Entry 8P8A (electron microscopy, 3.20 A resolution); this record covers chains Z and B of the 7 polymer chains in the assembly.

== Chain Z ==
Molecule: Nanobody
Source organism: Lama glama
Notes: antibody fragment or engineered binder
Sequence (123 residues; numbered 1 to 123; the number before each row is that of its first residue):
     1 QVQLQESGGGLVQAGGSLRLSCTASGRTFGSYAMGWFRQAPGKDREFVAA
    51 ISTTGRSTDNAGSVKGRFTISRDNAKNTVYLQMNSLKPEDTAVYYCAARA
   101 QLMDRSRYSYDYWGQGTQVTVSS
Unresolved in the structure: 122-123
Disulfides: Cys-22/Cys-96

== Chain B ==
Molecule: ATP-binding cassette sub-family G member 2
Source organism: Homo sapiens
Notes: EC 7.6.2.2
UniProt: Q9UNQ0 (ABCG2_HUMAN); numbering as in UniProt (aligned over 1-655)
Sequence (655 residues; numbered 1 to 655; the number before each row is that of its first residue):
     1 MSSSNVEVFIPVSQGNTNGFPATASNDLKAFTEGAVLSFHNICYRVKLKS
    51 GFLPCRKPVEKEILSNINGIMKPGLNAILGPTGGGKSSLLDVLAARKDPS
   101 GLSGDVLINGAPRPANFKCNSGYVVQDDVVMGTLTVRENLQFSAALRLAT
   151 TMTNHEKNERINRVIQELGLDKVADSKVGTQFIRGVSGGERKRTSIGMEL
   201 ITDPSILFLDEPTTGLDSSTANAVLLLLKRMSKQGRTIIFSIHQPRYSIF
   251 KLFDSLTLLASGRLMFHGPAQEALGYFESAGYHCEAYNNPADFFLDIING
   301 DSTAVALNREEDFKATEIIEPSKQDKPLIEKLAEIYVNSSFYKETKAELH
   351 QLSGGEKKKKITVFKEISYTTSFCHQLRWVSKRSFKNLLGNPQASIAQII
   401 VTVVLGLVIGAIYFGLKNDSTGIQNRAGVLFFLTTNQCFSSVSAVELFVV
   451 EKKLFIHEYISGYYRVSSYFLGKLLSDLLPMRMLPSIIFTCIVYFMLGLK
   501 PKADAFFVMMFTLMMVAYSASSMALAIAAGQSVVSVATLLMTICFVFMMI
   551 FSGLLVNLTTIASWLSWLQYFSIPRYGFTALQHNEFLGQNFCPGLNATGN
   601 NPCNYATCTGEEYLVKQGIDLSPWGLWKNHVALACMIVIFLTIAYLKLLF
   651 LKKYS
Unresolved in the structure: 1-32, 47-60, 306-326, 353-368, 655
Disulfides: Cys-592/Cys-608
Glycans and other covalent adducts: N-acetylglucosamine (NAG) linked to Asn-596
UniProt features mapped onto this chain:
  - binding site (ATP): Gly-80 to Ser-87, Arg-184 to Glu-190, Glu-211, His-243
  - site (Not glycosylated): Asn-418, Asn-557
  - modified residue: Thr-362 (Phosphothreonine)
  - glycosylation: Asn-596 (N-linked (GlcNAc...) asparagine)
  - natural variant: Val-12 (V12M: Found in Jr(a-) blood group phenotype), Gln-141 (Q141K: Associated with high serum levels of uric acid and increased risk of gout), Arg-147 (R147W: Loss of protein expression), Thr-153 (T153M: Decreased protein abundance), Lys-360 (deletion: No effect on protein abundance), Phe-373 (F373C: Decreased protein abundance), Thr-421 (T421A: No effect on protein abundance), Thr-434 (T434M: No effect on protein abundance), Ser-476 (S476P: No effect on protein abundance), Ser-572 (S572R: Decreased protein abundance), Asp-620 (D620N: No effect on protein abundance)
  - mutagenesis: Met-71 (M71V: Decreased protein abundance. No effect on substrate transmembrane transport), Lys-86 (K86M: Decreased protein abundance. Decreased localization to the plasma membrane and retained intracellularly. Loss of ATPase-coupled transmembrane transporter activity), Glu-211 (E211Q: Decreased estrone-3 sulfate ATPase-coupled transmembrane transporter activity. Decreased substrate-induced ATP hydrolysis ...), Thr-362 (T362A: Loss of phosphorylation by PIM1. Decreased localization to the plasma membrane. Decreased homooligomerization. Loss of function in resistance to drug treatment ...), Arg-383 (R383C: Loss of protein expression), Asn-418 (N418Q: No effect), Thr-435 (T435A: No effect on stability. Increased estrone-3 sulfate ATPase-coupled transmembrane transporter activity. Increased substrate-induced ATP hydrolysis. Increased substrate transport ...), Asn-436 (N436A: No effect on stability. Decreased estrone-3 sulfate ATPase-coupled transmembrane transporter activity. Decreased substrate-induced ATP hydrolysis. Decreased substrate transport), Phe-439 (F439A: No effect on stability. Decreased estrone-3 sulfate ATPase-coupled transmembrane transporter activity. Decreased substrate-induced ATP hydrolysis. Decreased substrate transport), Arg-482 (R482D: Decreases ATPase activity; R482G/N/S/T: Increases ATPase activity; R482K/I/M/Y: No change in ATPase activity; R482T/Y: Decreases transport activity), Val-546 (V546A: No effect on stability. No effect on estrone-3 sulfate ATPase-coupled transmembrane transporter activity. No effect on substrate-induced ATP hydrolysis. No effect on substrate transport ...), Met-549 (M549A: No effect on stability. No effect on estrone-3 sulfate ATPase-coupled transmembrane transporter activity. No effect on substrate-induced ATP hydrolysis. No effect on substrate transport), 7 further mutagenesis entries in UniProt

== Interface between chain Z and chain B ==
Contacting residue pairs (12):
  Gln-1(Z) / Thr-303(B)
  Gln-1(Z) / Val-305(B)
  Tyr-32(Z) / Glu-285(B)
  Arg-99(Z) / Tyr-287(B)  hydrogen bond
  Ala-100(Z) / Ala-286(B)
  Ala-100(Z) / Tyr-287(B)  hydrophobic
  Leu-102(Z) / Tyr-287(B)
  Asp-111(Z) / His-283(B)
  Asp-111(Z) / Glu-285(B)
  Asp-111(Z) / Ala-286(B)
  Tyr-112(Z) / His-283(B)
  Tyr-112(Z) / Glu-285(B)  hydrogen bond
Other interface residues (no listed pair), chain Z (8 interface residues in all): Gln-101

== In short ==
The interface between chain Z and chain B involves 8 residues on one side and 6 on the other; the contacts
include 2 hydrogen bonds. Among the polar pairs are Arg-99(Z)/Tyr-287(B) and Tyr-112(Z)/Glu-285(B). Covalently
linked N-acetylglucosamine: at Asn-596(B).
Chain Z is Nanobody (Lama glama) and chain B is ATP-binding cassette sub-family G member 2 (Homo sapiens); the
structure, Structure of 5D3-Fab and nanobody(Nb17)-bound ABCG2, was determined by electron microscopy (same
publication as 8P8J).
